Entry 8TA3 (electron microscopy, 2.46 A resolution); this record covers chains A and B.

[Chain A (and B)]
Name: Chloride channel protein 2
Organism: Homo sapiens
Notes: chain B of this document is another copy of the same molecule, construct and numbering; everything in this record applies to it too
UniProtKB: P51788 (CLCN2_HUMAN); aligned to UniProt positions 1-869 over residues 1-869 (the alignment contains insertions or deletions, so no single offset holds)
Amino-acid sequence (869 residues; numbered 1 to 869; the number before each row is that of its first residue):
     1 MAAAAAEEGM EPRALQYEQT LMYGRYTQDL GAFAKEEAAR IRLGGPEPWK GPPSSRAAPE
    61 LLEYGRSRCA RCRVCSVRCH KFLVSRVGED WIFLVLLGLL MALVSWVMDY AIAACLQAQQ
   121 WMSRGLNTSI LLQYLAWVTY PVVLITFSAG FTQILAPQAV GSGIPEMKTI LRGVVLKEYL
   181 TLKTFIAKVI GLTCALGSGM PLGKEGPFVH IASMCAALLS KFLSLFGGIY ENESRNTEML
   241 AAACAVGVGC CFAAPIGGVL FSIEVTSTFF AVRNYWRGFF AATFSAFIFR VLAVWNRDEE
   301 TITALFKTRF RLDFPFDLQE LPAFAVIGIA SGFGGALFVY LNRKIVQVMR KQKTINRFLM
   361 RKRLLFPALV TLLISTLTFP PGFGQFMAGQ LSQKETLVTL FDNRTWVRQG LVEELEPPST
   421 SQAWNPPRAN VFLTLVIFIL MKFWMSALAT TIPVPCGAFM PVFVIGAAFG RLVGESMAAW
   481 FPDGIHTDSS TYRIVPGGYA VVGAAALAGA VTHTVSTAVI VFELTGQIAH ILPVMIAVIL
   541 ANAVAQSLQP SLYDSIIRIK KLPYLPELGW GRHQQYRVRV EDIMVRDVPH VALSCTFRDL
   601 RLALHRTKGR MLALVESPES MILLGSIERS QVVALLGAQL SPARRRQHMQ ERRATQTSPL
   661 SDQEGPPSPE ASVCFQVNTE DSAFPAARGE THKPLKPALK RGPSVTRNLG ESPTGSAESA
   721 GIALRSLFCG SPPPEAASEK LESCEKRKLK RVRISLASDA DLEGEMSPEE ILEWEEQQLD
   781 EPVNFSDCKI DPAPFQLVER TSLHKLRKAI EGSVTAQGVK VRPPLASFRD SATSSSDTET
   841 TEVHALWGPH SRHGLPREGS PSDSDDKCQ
Unresolved in the structure: 1-13, 29-87, 225-230, 298-302, 409-418, 488-490, 567-869 (chain B: 1-13, 29-87, 225-230, 298-302, 409-418, 489, 567-869)
Construct notes: variant Ser668 (Thr in P51788)
UniProt features mapped onto this chain:
  - region: Gln16 to Ala34 (Essential for channel gating by both voltage and cell volume), Glu36 to Trp49 (Modulates channel gating by both voltage and cell volume)
  - motif: Gly161 to Pro165 (Selectivity filter part_1), Gly203 to Pro207 (Selectivity filter part_2), Gly457 to Pro461 (Selectivity filter part_3)
  - binding site (chloride): Ser162, Phe459, Tyr553
  - site: Glu205 (Protopore gate), His530 (Couples extracellular acidification to the channel closure)
  - modified residue: Ala2 (N-acetylalanine), Thr20 (Phosphothreonine), Ser712 (Phosphoserine), Ser758 (Phosphoserine)
From the paper describing this entry:
  - contacts within the chain: Gln19-Gln153, Thr20-Arg363 (hydrogen bond)
  - specificity-determining residues: Phe252 (proposed by the authors, not directly observed)

[Chain A / chain B interface]
Contacting residue pairs - 67 pairs, chain A then chain B:
  Pro255(A) - Met535(B)  hydrophobic
  Ile256(A) - Val519(B)  hydrophobic
  Ile256(A) - Met535(B)  hydrophobic
  Leu260(A) - Leu260(B)  hydrophobic
  Glu264(A) - Tyr275(B)
  Glu264(A) - Trp276(B)  hydrogen bond
  Ser267(A) - Val272(B)
  Thr268(A) - Ala271(B)
  Thr268(A) - Val272(B)  hydrogen bond (backbone-backbone)
  Phe269(A) - Phe270(B)
  Phe269(A) - Ala271(B)  hydrophobic
  Phe270(A) - Phe269(B)
  Phe270(A) - Phe270(B)
  Ala271(A) - Thr268(B)
  Ala271(A) - Phe269(B)
  Val272(A) - Ser267(B)
  Val272(A) - Thr268(B)  hydrogen bond (backbone-backbone)
  Tyr275(A) - Glu264(B)
  Tyr275(A) - Val515(B)  hydrophobic
  Tyr275(A) - Ser516(B)  hydrogen bond
  Trp276(A) - Glu264(B)  hydrogen bond
  Trp276(A) - His513(B)
  Trp276(A) - Val515(B)
  Trp276(A) - Gln546(B)
  Phe279(A) - Val515(B)  hydrophobic
  Phe279(A) - Met535(B)  hydrophobic
  Phe279(A) - Ile539(B)  hydrophobic
  Phe280(A) - Ile539(B)  hydrophobic
  Thr283(A) - Met535(B)
  Thr283(A) - Ile536(B)
  Phe287(A) - Leu532(B)
  Arg290(A) - Phe316(B)
  Arg290(A) - Leu318(B)
  Arg290(A) - Leu532(B)
  Arg309(A) - Leu312(B)
  Arg309(A) - Asp313(B)  salt bridge
  Leu312(A) - Lys307(B)
  Leu312(A) - Arg309(B)
  Leu312(A) - Gln527(B)
  Asp313(A) - Arg309(B)  salt bridge
  Phe316(A) - Arg290(B)
  Leu318(A) - Arg290(B)
  Leu318(A) - Trp295(B)  hydrophobic
  Gln319(A) - Trp295(B)
  Leu321(A) - Phe287(B)  hydrophobic
  His513(A) - Trp276(B)
  Val515(A) - Tyr275(B)  hydrophobic
  Val515(A) - Trp276(B)
  Val515(A) - Phe279(B)  hydrophobic
  Ser516(A) - Tyr275(B)  hydrogen bond
  Val519(A) - Ile256(B)  hydrophobic
  Glu523(A) - Ile531(B)
  Gly526(A) - Ile528(B)
  Gln527(A) - Ile528(B)
  Ile528(A) - Gly526(B)
  Ile528(A) - Gln527(B)
  Ile531(A) - Glu523(B)
  Leu532(A) - Phe287(B)
  Leu532(A) - Arg290(B)
  Met535(A) - Pro255(B)  hydrophobic
  Met535(A) - Ile256(B)  hydrophobic
  Met535(A) - Phe279(B)  hydrophobic
  Met535(A) - Thr283(B)
  Ile539(A) - Phe279(B)  hydrophobic
  Ile539(A) - Phe280(B)  hydrophobic
  Ala543(A) - Trp91(B)  hydrophobic
  Gln546(A) - Trp276(B)
Other interface residues (no listed pair), chain A (47 interface residues in all): Trp91, Ile263, Ala286, Val291, Val294, Lys307, Ala518, Phe522, Ile536
Other interface residues (no listed pair), chain B (48 interface residues in all): Ile263, Ala286, Val291, Val294, Thr308, Leu321, Ala518, Phe522, Ala543

[In short]
47 residues of chain A and 48 residues of chain B are in contact, with 6 hydrogen bonds and 2 salt bridges.
Polar pairs include Arg309(A)-Asp313(B), Glu264(A)-Trp276(B) and Tyr275(A)-Ser516(B). Curated annotation
(UniProt) lists 3 chloride-binding residues on chain A. From the paper: the specificity determinant Phe252(A);
contacts within the chain involving Gln19(A), Gln153(A) and Thr20(A) among others.
Chain A and chain B are both Chloride channel protein 2 (Homo sapiens); the structure, Cryo-EM structure of
the human CLC-2 chloride channel transmembrane domain Apo state with resolved N-terminal hairpin, was
determined by electron microscopy together with 8TA2, 8TA4, 8TA5 and 8TA6 from the same study.
